PDB entry 2OUH | X-ray diffraction, 2.40 A resolution | chain A

== Chain A ==
Protein: Thrombospondin-1
Organism: Homo sapiens
Notes: fragment: N-terminal domain
Reference sequence: P07996 (TSP1_HUMAN); residues 1-239 here correspond to UniProt positions 19-257 (UniProt number = residue number + 18)
Sequence (251 residues; numbered -3 to 247; the number before each row is that of its first residue; numbers below 1 keep their minus sign (Arg-3 is residue -3)):
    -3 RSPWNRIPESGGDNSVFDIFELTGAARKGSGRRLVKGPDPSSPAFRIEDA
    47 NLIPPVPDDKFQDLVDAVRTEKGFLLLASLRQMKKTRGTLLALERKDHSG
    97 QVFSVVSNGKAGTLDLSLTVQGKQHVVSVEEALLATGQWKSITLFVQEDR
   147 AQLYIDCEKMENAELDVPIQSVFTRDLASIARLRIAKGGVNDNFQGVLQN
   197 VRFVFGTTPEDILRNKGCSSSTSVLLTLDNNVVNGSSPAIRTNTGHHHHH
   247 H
Not modelled in the structure: -3 to 11, 215-247
Disulfides: Cys153-Cys214
Construct notes: expression tag (-3 to 0, 240-247); variant Thr66 (Ala84 in P07996)
Swiss-Prot annotation at these positions:
  - glycosylation: Asn230 (N-linked (GlcNAc...) asparagine)
Reported in the primary citation:
  - self-association interface (contacts with another copy of this molecule): Leu30, Pro36, Ser37, Pro39
  - binding site for sulfate ion: Arg29, Arg42, Arg77
  - binding site for sulfate ion: Lys32 (from molecular simulation)

== Summary ==
From the paper: a binding site for sulfate ion at Arg29, Arg42 and Arg77 among others; a self-association
interface involving Leu30, Pro36 and Ser37 among others.
Chain A is Thrombospondin-1 (Homo sapiens); the structure, Crystal structure of the Thrombospondin-1
N-terminal domain in complex with fractionated Heparin DP10, was determined by X-ray diffraction together with
2OUJ and 2ES3 from the same study.
